Entry 5UE6 (X-ray diffraction, 2.35 A resolution); this record covers chains A and C of the 3 polymer chains in the assembly.

# Chain A (and C)
Molecule: Nitrite reductase
Organism: Neisseria gonorrhoeae (strain ATCC 700825 / FA 1090)
Notes: chain C of this document is another copy of the same molecule, construct and numbering; everything in this record applies to it too
UniProt: Q5F7A4 (Q5F7A4_NEIG1); numbering as in UniProt (aligned over 42-364)
Amino-acid sequence (337 residues; each row starts with the number of its first residue):
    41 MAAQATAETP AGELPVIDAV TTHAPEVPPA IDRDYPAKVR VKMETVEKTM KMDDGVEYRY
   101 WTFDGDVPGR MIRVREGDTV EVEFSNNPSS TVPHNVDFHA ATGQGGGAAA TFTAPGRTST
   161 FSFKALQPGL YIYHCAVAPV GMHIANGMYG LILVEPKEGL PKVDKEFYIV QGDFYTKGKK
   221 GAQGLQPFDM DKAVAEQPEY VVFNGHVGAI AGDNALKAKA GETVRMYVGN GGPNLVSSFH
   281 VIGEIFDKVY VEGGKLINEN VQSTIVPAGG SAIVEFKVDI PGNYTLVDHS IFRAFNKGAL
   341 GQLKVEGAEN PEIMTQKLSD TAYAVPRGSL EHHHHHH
Not modelled in the structure: 41-48, 363-377 (chain C: 41-52, 363-377)
Sequence notes: initiating methionine (41); expression tag (365-377)
Ion coordination: Cu ion site 1: His-134, Cys-175, His-183, Met-188; Cu ion site 2: His-139, His-174 (shared with 1 residue of chain B); Na+: Glu-284, Lys-317, Asp-319; Cu ion site 3: His-329 (shared with His-139(C), His-174(C) of chain C)
From the paper describing this entry:
  - catalytic residues: Asp-137, His-280
  - mutagenesis - D137A/H280A: abolished catalytic activity
  - mutagenesis - D137A/H280A: abolished growth in response to anaerobic conditions

# Chain A / chain C interface
Contacting residue pairs (106):
  Gln-237(A) / Ala-235(C)  hydrogen bond (side chain-backbone)
  Gln-237(A) / Gln-237(C)
  Ser-278(A) / Val-276(C)
  Ser-278(A) / Pro-307(C)
  Ser-278(A) / Ala-308(C)  hydrogen bond (side chain-backbone)
  His-280(A) / His-139(C)  hydrogen bond
  Ile-282(A) / Asp-137(C)
  Ile-282(A) / Gly-145(C)
  Gly-283(A) / Ala-141(C)
  Gly-283(A) / Thr-142(C)
  Gly-283(A) / Gly-143(C)  hydrogen bond (backbone-backbone)
  Gly-283(A) / Gly-146(C)
  Glu-284(A) / Thr-142(C)
  Ile-285(A) / His-139(C)
  Ile-285(A) / Ala-140(C)
  Ile-285(A) / Gln-167(C)
  Ile-285(A) / Tyr-171(C)
  Asp-287(A) / Gln-167(C)  hydrogen bond
  Leu-296(A) / Leu-296(C)  hydrophobic
  Ile-297(A) / Leu-296(C)
  Asn-298(A) / Val-291(C)  hydrogen bond (side chain-backbone)
  Asn-298(A) / Gly-294(C)
  Asn-298(A) / Lys-295(C)  hydrogen bond (side chain-backbone)
  Asn-298(A) / Leu-296(C)  hydrogen bond (side chain-backbone)
  Glu-299(A) / Gly-294(C)
  Glu-299(A) / Lys-295(C)  hydrogen bond (backbone-backbone)
  Asn-300(A) / Gln-167(C)  hydrogen bond
  Asn-300(A) / Pro-168(C)
  Asn-300(A) / Tyr-171(C)
  Asn-300(A) / Gly-293(C)
  Asn-300(A) / Gly-294(C)
  Val-301(A) / Glu-292(C)
  Gln-302(A) / His-139(C)  hydrogen bond
  Gln-302(A) / Leu-170(C)  hydrogen bond (side chain-backbone)
  Gln-302(A) / Tyr-171(C)
  Gln-302(A) / Ile-172(C)  hydrogen bond (side chain-backbone)
  Gln-302(A) / Gly-309(C)
  Gln-302(A) / Gly-310(C)
  Gln-302(A) / Ser-311(C)  hydrogen bond
  Ser-303(A) / Glu-292(C)
  Ser-303(A) / Pro-307(C)
  Ser-303(A) / Ala-308(C)
  Ser-303(A) / Gly-309(C)  hydrogen bond (side chain-backbone)
  Thr-304(A) / Glu-292(C)  hydrogen bond
  Ile-305(A) / Glu-292(C)  hydrogen bond (backbone-side chain)
  Ile-305(A) / Ile-305(C)  hydrophobic
  Ile-305(A) / Pro-307(C)  hydrophobic
  Asp-319(A) / Thr-142(C)
  Asp-319(A) / Leu-166(C)
  Ile-320(A) / Thr-142(C)
  Ile-320(A) / Gly-143(C)
  Gly-322(A) / Gln-144(C)
  Asn-323(A) / Gln-144(C)  hydrogen bond (backbone-side chain)
  Tyr-324(A) / Gly-143(C)
  His-329(A) / His-139(C)  hydrogen bond
  His-329(A) / His-174(C)
  His-329(A) / Pro-273(C)
  His-329(A) / Ala-308(C)
  His-329(A) / Gly-309(C)
  Ser-330(A) / Pro-273(C)
  Ser-330(A) / Asn-274(C)  hydrogen bond (side chain-backbone)
  Ser-330(A) / Ala-308(C)
  Ile-331(A) / Gly-181(C)
  Ile-331(A) / Pro-273(C)  hydrogen bond (backbone-backbone)
  Ile-331(A) / Asn-274(C)
  Phe-332(A) / Gly-181(C)
  Phe-332(A) / Met-182(C)
  Phe-332(A) / Phe-228(C)  hydrophobic
  Phe-332(A) / Met-230(C)  hydrophobic
  Phe-332(A) / Ala-233(C)  hydrophobic
  Phe-332(A) / Pro-273(C)  hydrophobic
  Phe-332(A) / Asn-274(C)  hydrogen bond (backbone-side chain)
  Arg-333(A) / Glu-236(C)  salt bridge
  Phe-335(A) / Val-180(C)  hydrophobic
  Lys-337(A) / Val-234(C)  hydrogen bond (side chain-backbone)
  Glu-352(A) / Lys-164(C)
  Ile-353(A) / Thr-142(C)
  Ile-353(A) / Phe-163(C)
  Ile-353(A) / Lys-164(C)  hydrogen bond (backbone-backbone)
  Met-354(A) / Ala-141(C)  hydrophobic
  Met-354(A) / Thr-142(C)
  Met-354(A) / Gly-143(C)
  Met-354(A) / Gln-144(C)
  Met-354(A) / Gly-146(C)
  Met-354(A) / Gly-147(C)
  Met-354(A) / Ser-162(C)
  Thr-355(A) / Ala-150(C)
  Thr-355(A) / Phe-161(C)
  Thr-355(A) / Ser-162(C)  hydrogen bond (side chain-backbone)
  Gln-356(A) / Ala-150(C)
  Gln-356(A) / Phe-161(C)
  Lys-357(A) / Ala-150(C)
  Lys-357(A) / Phe-152(C)  hydrogen bond (side chain-backbone)
  Lys-357(A) / Ser-159(C)  hydrogen bond
  Lys-357(A) / Thr-160(C)
  Leu-358(A) / Thr-160(C)  hydrogen bond (backbone-backbone)
  Ser-359(A) / Thr-158(C)
  Ser-359(A) / Ser-159(C)
  Ser-359(A) / Thr-160(C)  hydrogen bond
  Asp-360(A) / Arg-157(C)  salt bridge
  Asp-360(A) / Thr-158(C)
  Asp-360(A) / Ser-159(C)  hydrogen bond
  Thr-361(A) / Arg-157(C)
  Thr-361(A) / Thr-158(C)  hydrogen bond (backbone-backbone)
  Ala-362(A) / Gly-156(C)
  Ala-362(A) / Arg-157(C)
Other interface residues (no listed pair), chain A (45 interface residues in all): Lys-219, Phe-286, Val-291, Asn-336
Other interface residues (no listed pair), chain C (57 interface residues in all): Thr-153, Ile-184, Ala-185, Asp-231

# In short
The interface between chain A and chain C involves 45 residues on one side and 57 on the other, with 31
hydrogen bonds and 2 salt bridges. Polar contacts include Arg-333(A)/Glu-236(C), Asp-360(A)/Arg-157(C) and
Gln-237(A)/Ala-235(C). The paper reports catalytic residues Asp-137(A) and His-280(A); D137A/H280A of chain A
abolish catalytic activity.
Both chains are Nitrite reductase (Neisseria gonorrhoeae (strain ATCC 700825 / FA 1090)). Entry 5UE6
(Structure of nitrite reductase AniA from Neisseria gonorrhoeae, space group I4122) was determined by X-ray
diffraction, deposited together with 5TB7.
